Entry 1BP4 (X-ray diffraction, 2.20 A resolution); this record covers chain A.

Chain A:
Molecule: Papain
Source organism: Carica papaya
Notes: fragment: non
UniProt: P00784 (PAPA1_CARPA); residues 1-212 here correspond to UniProt positions 134-345 (UniProt number = residue number + 133)
Amino-acid sequence (212 residues; each row starts with the number of its first residue):
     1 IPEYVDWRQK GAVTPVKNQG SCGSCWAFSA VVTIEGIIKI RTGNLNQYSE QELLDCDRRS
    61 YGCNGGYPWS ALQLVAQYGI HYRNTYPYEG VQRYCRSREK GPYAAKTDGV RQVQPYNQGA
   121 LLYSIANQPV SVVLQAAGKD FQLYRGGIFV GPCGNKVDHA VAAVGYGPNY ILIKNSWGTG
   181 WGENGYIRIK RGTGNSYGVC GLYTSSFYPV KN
Disulfides: Cys22-Cys63, Cys56-Cys95, Cys153-Cys200
Construct notes: conflict Gln47 (Glu180 in P00784), Gln118 (Glu251 in P00784), Gln135 (Glu268 in P00784)
Small-molecule neighbours: ALD (N-[(benzyloxy)carbonyl]-L-leucyl-N-[(2S)-1-hydroxy-4-methylpentan-2-yl]-L-leucinamide): Gln19, Gly20, Ser21, Cys22, Gly23, Ser24, Cys25, Asn64, Gly65, Gln142, Asp158, His159, Trp177, Trp181
Swiss-Prot annotation at these positions:
  - active site: Cys25, His159, Asn175
  - binding site (E64): Cys25
  - binding site (leupeptin): Cys25

Summary:
Chain A binds compound ALD. UniProt lists 3 active-site residues, E64-binding residue Cys25 and
leupeptin-binding residue Cys25.
Chain A is Papain (Carica papaya); the structure, Use of papain as a model for the structure-based design of
cathepsin K inhibitors. crystal structures ..., was determined by X-ray diffraction (same publication as
1BQI).
